Entry 2HT1 (X-ray diffraction, 3.51 A resolution); this record covers chains M and B of the 5 polymer chains in the assembly.

# Chain M
Molecule: 5-nt RNA strand
Sequence (5 nucleotides; numbered 1 to 5; the number before each row is that of its first residue):
     1 UCUCU

# Chain B
Molecule: Transcription termination factor rho
From: Escherichia coli
Notes: EC 3.6.1.-
UniProt: P0AG30 (RHO_ECOLI); residues 1-411 here = UniProt positions 1-411
Sequence (433 residues; each row starts with the number of its first residue; numbers below 1 keep their minus sign (Met-21 is residue -21)):
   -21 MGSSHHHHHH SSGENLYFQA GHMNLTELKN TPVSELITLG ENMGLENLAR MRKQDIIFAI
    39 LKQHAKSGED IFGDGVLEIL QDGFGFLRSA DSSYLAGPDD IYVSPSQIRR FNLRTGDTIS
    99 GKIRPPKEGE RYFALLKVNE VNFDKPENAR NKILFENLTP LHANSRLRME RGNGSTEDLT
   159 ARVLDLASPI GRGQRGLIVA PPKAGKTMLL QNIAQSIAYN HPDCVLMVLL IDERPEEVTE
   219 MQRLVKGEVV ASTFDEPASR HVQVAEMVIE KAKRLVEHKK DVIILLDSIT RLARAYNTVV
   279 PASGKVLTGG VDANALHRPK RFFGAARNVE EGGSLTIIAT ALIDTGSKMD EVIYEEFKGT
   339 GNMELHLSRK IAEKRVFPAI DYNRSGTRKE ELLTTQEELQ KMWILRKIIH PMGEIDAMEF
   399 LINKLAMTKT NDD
Not modelled in the structure: -21 to 30, 355-411
Sequence notes: initiating methionine (-21); cloning artifact (-20 to -18, -11 to 0); expression tag (-17 to -12)
Curated features (UniProtKB/Swiss-Prot):
  - region: Gly61 to Arg66 (RNA-binding 1), Asp78 to Tyr80 (RNA-binding 1), Glu108 to Tyr110 (RNA-binding 1), Val284 to Gly288 (RNA-binding 2)
  - binding site (ATP): Gly169 to Gly174, Lys181 to Met186, Arg212
  - site: Lys326 (RNA-binding 2)
  - mutagenesis: Phe62 (F62L/A: Defective for RNA-binding), Phe64 (F64L/A: Defective for RNA-binding), Lys181 (K181Q: Partial loss of ATPase, helicase and termination activity), Lys184 (K184Q: Improves ATPase and helicase activity but reduced termination activity), Cys202 (C202G/S: Does not affect the kinetics of ATP hydrolysis and inhibition by bicyclomycin), Asp265 (D265N: Loss of ATPase activity, helicase and termination activity)

# Interface between chain M and chain B
Residue-residue contacts (8; chain M residue first):
  U1(M) with Asp322(B), sugar contact; Arg347(B), hydrogen bond to the sugar
  C2(M) with Ile321(B), phosphate contact; Asp322(B), phosphate contact; Lys336(B), hydrogen bond to the base
  U3(M) with His344(B), hydrogen bond to the base; Arg347(B), salt bridge to the phosphate
  C4(M) with Arg149(B), base contact
Other interface residues (no listed pair), chain B (11 interface residues in all): Glu148, Gly150, Glu329, Tyr332, Leu345

# Summary
4 residues of chain M face 11 of chain B across their interface, with 3 hydrogen bonds and 1 salt bridge.
Polar contacts include C2(M)-Lys336(B), U3(M)-His344(B) and U1(M)-Arg347(B). UniProt lists 13 ATP-binding
residues and 6 mutagenesis sites on chain B.
Chain M is a 5-nt RNA strand and chain B is Transcription termination factor rho (Escherichia coli); the
structure, The closed ring structure of the Rho transcription termination factor in complex with nucleic acid
in ..., was determined by X-ray diffraction.
